PDB entry 8ZI2 | electron microscopy, 2.99 A resolution | chains D and g of the 8 polymer chains in the assembly

# Chain D
Molecule: ATP synthase subunit beta
Source organism: Acinetobacter baumannii AB5075
Notes: EC 7.1.2.2
UniProtKB: V5VHQ6 (V5VHQ6_ACIBA); residue numbers follow UniProt; this construct covers 1-464
Amino-acid sequence (464 residues; row label = number of the first residue in the row):
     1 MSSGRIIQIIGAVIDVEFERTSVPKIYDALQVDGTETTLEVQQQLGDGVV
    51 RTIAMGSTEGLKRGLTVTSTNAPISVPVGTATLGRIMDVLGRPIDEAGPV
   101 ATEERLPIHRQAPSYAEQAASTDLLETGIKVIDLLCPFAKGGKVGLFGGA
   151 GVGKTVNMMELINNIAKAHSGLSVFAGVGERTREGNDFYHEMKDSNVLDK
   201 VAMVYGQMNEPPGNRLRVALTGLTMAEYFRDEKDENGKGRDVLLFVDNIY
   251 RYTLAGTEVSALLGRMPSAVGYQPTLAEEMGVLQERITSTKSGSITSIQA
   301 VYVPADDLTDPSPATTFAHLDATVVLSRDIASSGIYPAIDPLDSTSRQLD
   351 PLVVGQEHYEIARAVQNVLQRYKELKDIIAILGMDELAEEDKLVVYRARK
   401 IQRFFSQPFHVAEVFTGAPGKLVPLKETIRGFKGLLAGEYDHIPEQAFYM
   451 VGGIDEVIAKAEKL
Not modelled in the structure: 1
Small-molecule neighbours:
  - ADP (adenosine-5'-diphosphate): Ala150, Gly151, Val152, Gly153, Lys154, Thr155, Val156, Arg181, Glu184, Tyr336, Phe409, Ala412, Phe415, Thr416
  - ATP: Arg347, Leu349, Asp350, Tyr359

# Chain g
Molecule: ATP synthase gamma chain
Source organism: Acinetobacter baumannii AB5075
UniProtKB: A3M143 (ATPG_ACIBT); residues 1-289 here = UniProt positions 1-289
Amino-acid sequence (289 residues; each row starts with the number of its first residue):
     1 MANLKEIRAKVASIKSTQKITRAMQMVAASKMRRAQERMAQGRPYADNMR
    51 RVIAHLVQANPEYKHRYMVDRPVKRVGYIIVSSDRGLAGGLNINLFKKVV
   101 QHVKAQQEQSIEVQFALIGQKAVSFFKNYGGKVLGATTQIGDAPSLEQLT
   151 GSVQVMLDAFDKGELDRIYLVSNGFVNAMTQKPKVEQLVPLAPAEEGDDL
   201 NRTYGWDYIYEPEAEELLNGLLVRYIESMVYQGVIENVACEQSARMVAMK
   251 AATDNAGQLIKDLQLIYNKLRQAAITQEISEIVGGAAAV
Not modelled in the structure: 1

# Interface between chain D and chain g
Pairs across the interface - 9 pairs, chain D then chain g:
  Pro267(D) with Ile282(g); Gly285(g); Ala286(g)
  Asp377(D) with Ser13(g); Thr17(g)
  Ile378(D) with Ile20(g), hydrophobic
  Leu382(D) with Leu87(g), hydrophobic
  Glu386(D) with Arg85(g), salt bridge; Leu87(g)
Other interface residues (no listed pair), chain D (9 interface residues in all): Gly264, Arg265, Met266, Ala269
Other interface residues (no listed pair), chain g (11 interface residues in all): Thr21, Met24, Val289

# In short
Chain D and chain g form an interface of 9 and 11 residues respectively; the contacts include 1 salt bridge.
Its one salt-bridged contact is Glu386(D)-Arg85(g). Ligands of chain D: ATP and ADP.
Chain D is ATP synthase subunit beta and chain g is ATP synthase gamma chain, both from Acinetobacter
baumannii AB5075; the structure, Cryo-EM reveals transition states of the Acinetobacter baumannii F1-ATPase
rotary subunits gamma and epsilon and novel ..., was determined by electron microscopy together with 8ZI0,
8ZI1 and 8ZI3 from the same study.
